Entry 6QEM (electron microscopy, 3.40 A resolution); this record covers chains C and I of the 13 polymer chains in the assembly.

== Chain C ==
Protein: Replicative DNA helicase
Source organism: Escherichia coli
Notes: EC 3.6.4.12
UniProtKB: P0ACB0 (DNAB_ECOLI); numbering as in UniProt (aligned over 1-471)
Sequence (471 residues; row label = number of the first residue in the row):
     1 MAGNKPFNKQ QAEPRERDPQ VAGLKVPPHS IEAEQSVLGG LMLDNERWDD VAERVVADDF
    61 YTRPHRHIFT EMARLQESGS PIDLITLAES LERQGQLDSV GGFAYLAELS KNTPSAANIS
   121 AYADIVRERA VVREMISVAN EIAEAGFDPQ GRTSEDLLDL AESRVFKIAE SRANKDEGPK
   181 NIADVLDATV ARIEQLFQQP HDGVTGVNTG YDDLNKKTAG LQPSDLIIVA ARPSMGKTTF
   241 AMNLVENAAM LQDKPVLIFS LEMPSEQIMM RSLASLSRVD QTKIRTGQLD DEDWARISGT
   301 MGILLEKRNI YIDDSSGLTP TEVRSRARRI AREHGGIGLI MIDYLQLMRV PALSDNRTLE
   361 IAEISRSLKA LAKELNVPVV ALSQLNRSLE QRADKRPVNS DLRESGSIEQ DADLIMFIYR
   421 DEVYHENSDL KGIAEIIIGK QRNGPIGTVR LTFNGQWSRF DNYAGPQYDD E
Not modelled in the structure: 1-23, 469-471
Bound ions: Mg2+: Thr238 (together with ssDNA)
Residues lining bound ligands:
  - ssDNA (08T; [[[(2R,3S,4R,5R)-5-(6-aminopurin-9-yl)-3,4-bis(oxidanyl)oxolan-2-yl]methoxy-oxidanyl-phosphoryl]oxy-oxidanyl-phosphoryl]oxy-tris(fluoranyl)beryllium), molecule 1: Arg232, Pro233, Ser234, Met235, Gly236, Lys237, Thr238, Thr239, Glu262, Arg271, Thr282, Gln384, Phe453, Gly455, Gln456
  - ssDNA (08T), molecule 2: Gln410, Lys440, Gln441, Arg442, Asn443, Gly444, Pro445, Ile446
Swiss-Prot annotation at these positions:
  - binding site (ATP): Ser234, Lys237, Thr238, Arg442
  - mutagenesis: Pro81 (P81H: About 100-fold increased survival following 3000 Gy ionizing radiation), Ala130 (A130V: In dnaB8, dnaB43, dnaB454; temperature sensitive, no DNA replication at 42 degrees Celsius in vivo, in vitro decreased helicase activity at 30, at 42 degrees Celius almost no helicase, no ...), Met242 (M242I: In dnaB70; temperature sensitive, no DNA replication at 42 degrees Celsius in vivo, in vitro 25% helicase activity at 30, further decreased helicase at 42 degrees Celius, low ATPase activity ...), Gly299 (G299D: In dnaB252; temperature sensitive, no DNA replication at 42 degrees Celsius in vivo, in vitro no change in pRNA synthesis, 5'-3' helicase activity or ATPase at either temperature)
From the paper describing this entry:
  - binding site for ssDNA: Thr358, Asn386, Arg387, Arg403, Glu404

== Chain I ==
Protein: DNA replication protein DnaC
Source organism: Escherichia coli
Notes: EC 3.6.4.12
UniProtKB: P0AEF0 (DNAC_ECOLI); residue numbers follow UniProt; this construct covers 1-245
Sequence (245 residues; numbered 1 to 245; the number before each row is that of its first residue):
     1 MKNVGDLMQR LQKMMPAHIK PAFKTGEELL AWQKEQGAIR SAALERENRA MKMQRTFNRS
    61 GIRPLHQNCS FENYRVECEG QMNALSKARQ YVEEFDGNIA SFIFSGKPGT GKNHLAAAIC
   121 NELLLRGKSV LIITVADIMS AMKDTFRNSG TSEEQLLNDL SNVDLLVIDE IGVQTESKYE
   181 KVIINQIVDR RSSSKRPTGM LTNSNMEEMT KLLGERVMDR MRLGNSLWVI FNWDSYRSRV
   241 TGKEY
Not modelled in the structure: 240-245
Residues lining bound ligands:
  - ADP (adenosine-5'-diphosphate), molecule 1: His66, Asn73, Tyr74, Arg75, Gln81, Lys107, Pro108, Gly109, Thr110, Gly111, Lys112, Asn113, His114, Tyr236, Arg237
  - ADP, molecule 2: Arg216, Asp219, Arg220
Swiss-Prot annotation at these positions:
  - site: Cys69 (Probably involved in interaction with DnaB protein)
  - mutagenesis: Cys69 (C69S: Decreased ability to restore DNA replication and growth in mutant dnaB252), Lys112 (K112R: Loss of DnaC's DnaB- and ssDNA-stimulated ATPase activity), Phe146 (F146A: Loss of DnaC ATPase activity, decreased ssDNA binding, decreased DnaB loading on ssDNA), Glu176 to Lys178 (In dnaC809,820; almost completely suppresses single priA deletion, priB-priC double deletion, triple priA-priB-priC deletion, multi-mutant cells grow normally, have slightly increased SOS induction ...), Glu176 (E176G: In dnaC809; partially suppresses a priB-priC double deletion these mutant cells resemble priA deletion, grow slowly, have high SOS induction, 5-fold decreased recombination ...), Ser177 (S177D: Loss of DnaC ATPase activity, decreased ssDNA binding, decreased DnaB loading on ssDNA), Lys178 (K178N: In dnaC820; suppresses the slow growth phenotype of a double priB-priC deletion plus dnaC809 mutation), Tyr179 (Y179A: Loss of DnaC ATPase activity, decreased ssDNA binding, decreased DnaB loading on ssDNA)
From the paper describing this entry:
  - binding site for ssDNA: Phe146, Ser177, Tyr179
  - mutagenesis - F146A, S177D, Y179A: abolished catalytic activity
  - mutagenesis - F146A, S177D, Y179A: decreased binding to FAM-labeled dT25 oligonucleotide

== Interface between chain C and chain I ==
Pairs across the interface - 48 pairs, chain C then chain I:
  Asp212(C) - Lys34(I)  salt bridge
  Asn247(C) - Leu30(I)
  Met250(C) - Leu29(I)  hydrophobic
  Ser275(C) - Gln33(I)
  Leu276(C) - Leu29(I)
  Leu276(C) - Trp32(I)
  Leu276(C) - Gln33(I)  hydrogen bond (backbone-side chain)
  Ser277(C) - Trp32(I)
  Arg278(C) - Trp32(I)
  Arg278(C) - Gln33(I)  hydrogen bond
  Asp291(C) - Pro16(I)
  Trp294(C) - Met14(I)  hydrophobic
  Trp294(C) - Met15(I)  hydrophobic
  Ala295(C) - Ile19(I)
  Ala295(C) - Lys20(I)
  Ala295(C) - Pro21(I)
  Arg296(C) - Pro21(I)
  Arg296(C) - Phe23(I)
  Arg296(C) - Trp32(I)
  Ser298(C) - Met8(I)
  Ser298(C) - Met15(I)
  Ser298(C) - Ile19(I)
  Gly299(C) - Pro21(I)
  Gly299(C) - Phe23(I)
  Thr300(C) - Phe23(I)
  Met301(C) - Leu11(I)  hydrophobic
  Ile303(C) - Thr25(I)
  Ile303(C) - Leu29(I)  hydrophobic
  Leu305(C) - Val4(I)  hydrophobic
  Leu305(C) - Leu7(I)  hydrophobic
  Glu306(C) - Val4(I)
  Asn427(C) - Arg55(I)
  Ser428(C) - Met51(I)
  Ser428(C) - Arg55(I)
  Asp429(C) - Met51(I)
  Asp429(C) - Lys52(I)  salt bridge
  Asp429(C) - Arg55(I)
  Lys431(C) - Leu44(I)
  Lys431(C) - Asn48(I)  hydrogen bond (backbone-side chain)
  Lys431(C) - Met51(I)
  Gly432(C) - Leu44(I)
  Ile433(C) - Leu44(I)  hydrophobic
  Thr452(C) - Arg40(I)
  Phe453(C) - Arg40(I)
  Asn454(C) - Arg40(I)
  Arg459(C) - Gln33(I)
  Asn462(C) - Ser41(I)  hydrogen bond (backbone-side chain)
  Tyr463(C) - Glu45(I)  hydrogen bond
Interface residues without a listed pair, chain C (35 interface residues in all): Arg308, Glu426, Asp461, Ala464, Pro466
Interface residues without a listed pair, chain I (28 interface residues in all): Gly26, Gln36, Gly37

== Overview ==
35 residues of chain C face 28 of chain I across their interface; the contacts include 5 hydrogen bonds and 2
salt bridges. Among the polar pairs are Asp212(C)-Lys34(I), Asp429(C)-Lys52(I) and Leu276(C)-Gln33(I). From
the paper: a binding site for ssDNA at Thr358(C), Asn386(C) and Phe146(I) among others; F146A, S177D and Y179A
of chain I abolish catalytic activity.
Chain C is Replicative DNA helicase and chain I is DNA replication protein DnaC, both from Escherichia coli;
the structure, E. coli DnaBC complex bound to ssDNA, was determined by electron microscopy together with 6QEL
from the same study.
